PDB entry 3M2U | X-ray diffraction, 1.40 A resolution | chains A and E of the 6 polymer chains in the assembly

== Chain A ==
Protein: Methyl-coenzyme M reductase I subunit alpha
From: Methanothermobacter marburgensis
Notes: EC 2.8.4.1
UniProt: P11558 (MCRA_METTM); residue numbers follow UniProt; this construct covers 2-550
Chain sequence (549 residues; each row starts with the number of its first residue):
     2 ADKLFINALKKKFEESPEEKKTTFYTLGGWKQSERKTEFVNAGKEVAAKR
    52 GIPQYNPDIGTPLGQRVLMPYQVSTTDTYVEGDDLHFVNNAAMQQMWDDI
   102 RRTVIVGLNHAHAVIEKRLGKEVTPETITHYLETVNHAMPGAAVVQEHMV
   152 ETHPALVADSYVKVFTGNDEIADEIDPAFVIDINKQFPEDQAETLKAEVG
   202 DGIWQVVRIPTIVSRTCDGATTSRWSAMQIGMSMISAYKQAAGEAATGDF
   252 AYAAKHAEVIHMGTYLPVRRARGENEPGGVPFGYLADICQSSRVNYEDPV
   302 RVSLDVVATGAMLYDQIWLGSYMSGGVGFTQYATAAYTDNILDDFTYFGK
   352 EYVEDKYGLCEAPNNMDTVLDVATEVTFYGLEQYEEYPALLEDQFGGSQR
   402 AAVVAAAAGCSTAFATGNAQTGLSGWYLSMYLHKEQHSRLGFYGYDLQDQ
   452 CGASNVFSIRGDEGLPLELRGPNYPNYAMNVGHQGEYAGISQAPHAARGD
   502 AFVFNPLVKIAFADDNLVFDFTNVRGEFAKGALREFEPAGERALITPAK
Disordered / not traced: 550
Modified / non-standard residues: His-257 (n1-methylated histidine; MHS); Arg-271 (5-methyl-arginine; AGM); Gln-400 (2-methyl-glutamine; MGN); Gly-445 (thioglycin; GL3); Cys-452 (s-methylcysteine; SMC)
Bound ions: factor 430 Ni: Gln-147 (together with 1-thioethanesulfonic acid)
Residues lining bound ligands:
  - 1-thioethanesulfonic acid (COM): Tyr-333, Phe-443, Tyr-444, Gly-445
  - factor 430 (F43), molecule 1: Ala-143, Ala-144, Val-145, Val-146, Gln-147, Met-150, Val-151, Met-229, Gln-230, Met-233, Ile-236, Ala-243, Gly-244
  - factor 430 (F43), molecule 2: Gly-326, Gly-327, Val-328, Gly-329, Phe-330, Thr-331, Gln-332, Tyr-333, Phe-396, Gly-397, Gly-398, Gln-400, Gly-442, Phe-443
  - Coenzyme B / TXZ, molecule 1: Arg-225, Lys-256, His-257
  - Coenzyme B / TXZ, molecule 2: Arg-270, Arg-271, Leu-320, Met-324, Ser-325, Phe-330, Phe-443, Ala-479, Met-480, Asn-481, Val-482
  - Zn2+ (ZN): Arg-102, Ser-215, Arg-216, Cys-218
Swiss-Prot annotation at these positions:
  - binding site (coenzyme F430): Gln-147
  - binding site (coenzyme B): Arg-225, Lys-256, His-257, Arg-270
  - binding site (coenzyme M): Tyr-333, Tyr-444
  - modified residue: His-257 (Pros-methylhistidine), Arg-271 (5-methylarginine), Gly-445 (1-thioglycine), Asp-450 (Z: -2,3-didehydroaspartate), Cys-452 (S-methylcysteine)

== Chain E ==
Protein: Methyl-coenzyme M reductase I subunit beta
From: Methanothermobacter marburgensis
Notes: EC 2.8.4.1
UniProt: P11560 (MCRB_METTM); residue numbers follow UniProt; this construct covers 2-443
Chain sequence (442 residues; row label = number of the first residue in the row):
     2 AKFEDKVDLYDDRGNLVEEQVPLEALSPLRNPAIKSIVQGIKRTVAVNLE
    52 GIENALKTAKVGGPACKIMGRELDLDIVGNAESIAAAAKEMIQVTEDDDT
   102 NVELLGGGKRALVQVPSARFDVAAEYSAAPLVTATAFVQAIINEFDVSMY
   152 DANMVKAAVLGRYPQSVEYMGANIATMLDIPQKLEGPGYALRNIMVNHVV
   202 AATLKNTLQAAALSTILEQTAMFEMGDAVGAFERMHLLGLAYQGMNADNL
   252 VFDLVKANGKEGTVGSVIADLVERALEDGVIKVEKELTDYKVYGTDDLAM
   302 WNAYAAAGLMAATMVNQGAARAAQGVSSTLLYYNDLIEFETGLPSVDFGK
   352 VEGTAVGFSFFSHSIYGGGGPGIFNGNHIVTRHSKGFAIPCVAAAMALDA
   402 GTQMFSPEATSGLIKEVFSQVDEFREPLKYVVEAAAEIKNEI
Bound ions: Mg2+ near Asp-271 (its only coordinating residue here)
Residues lining bound ligands:
  - 1-thioethanesulfonic acid (COM): Phe-361, Ser-365, Tyr-367
  - factor 430 (F43): Ser-365, Ile-366, Tyr-367
  - Coenzyme B / TXZ: Phe-361, Phe-362, Tyr-367, Gly-368, Gly-369, His-379, Ile-380, Val-381
Swiss-Prot annotation at these positions:
  - binding site (coenzyme M): Tyr-367
  - binding site (coenzyme B): Gly-369

== Interface between chain A and chain E ==
Residue-residue contacts (106; chain A residue first):
  His-111(A) with Phe-406(E)
  Ala-114(A) with Met-405(E)
  Val-115(A) with Met-405(E)
  Lys-118(A) with Met-405(E)
  Arg-119(A) with Gln-325(E); Thr-403(E); Gln-404(E); Met-405(E)
  Glu-199(A) with Lys-68(E), salt bridge
  Met-229(A) with Ile-366(E); Tyr-367(E), hydrophobic
  Met-233(A) with Ile-366(E), hydrophobic
  Ile-236(A) with Ile-366(E), hydrophobic
  Gly-244(A) with His-364(E)
  Glu-245(A) with His-364(E)
  Ala-246(A) with Gln-325(E); Ser-363(E); His-364(E)
  Thr-248(A) with Ser-365(E); Ile-366(E)
  Gly-249(A) with Ser-365(E); Gly-370(E)
  Asp-250(A) with Met-405(E); Phe-406(E)
  Ala-252(A) with Ser-365(E); Ile-366(E); Gly-368(E)
  Tyr-253(A) with Gly-369(E); Ile-374(E); Phe-406(E), hydrophobic
  Lys-256(A) with Tyr-367(E), hydrogen bond (side chain-backbone); Gly-368(E)
  Ala-258(A) with Phe-406(E), hydrophobic
  Thr-265(A) with Met-171(E)
  Tyr-266(A) with Val-168(E), hydrophobic; Glu-169(E), hydrogen bond; Lys-184(E)
  Pro-268(A) with Val-168(E)
  Gly-279(A) with Gln-166(E), hydrogen bond (backbone-side chain)
  Gly-280(A) with Gln-166(E), hydrogen bond (backbone-side chain)
  Pro-282(A) with Arg-163(E)
  Tyr-285(A) with Arg-163(E), hydrogen bond
  Asn-365(A) with Tyr-151(E)
  Asn-366(A) with Tyr-151(E)
  Met-367(A) with Tyr-151(E), hydrogen bond (backbone-side chain)
  Asn-419(A) with Arg-72(E)
  Gln-421(A) with Arg-72(E), hydrogen bond; Asn-154(E)
  Thr-422(A) with Tyr-151(E)
  Phe-458(A) with Met-150(E); Tyr-151(E), hydrophobic
  Ile-460(A) with Val-139(E), hydrophobic; Ile-143(E), hydrophobic; Ala-153(E); Asn-154(E); Lys-157(E)
  Arg-461(A) with Lys-157(E)
  Gly-462(A) with Lys-157(E), hydrogen bond (backbone-side chain); Tyr-164(E); Pro-165(E)
  Asp-463(A) with Tyr-164(E); Pro-165(E)
  Gly-465(A) with Lys-157(E), hydrogen bond (backbone-side chain)
  Leu-466(A) with Gly-162(E); Arg-163(E); Tyr-164(E); Pro-165(E); Gln-166(E)
  Pro-467(A) with Ile-69(E), hydrophobic; Arg-72(E); Asn-154(E); Met-155(E), hydrophobic; Ala-158(E)
  Glu-469(A) with Ile-69(E); Arg-72(E), salt bridge
  Leu-470(A) with Gly-63(E); Ile-69(E), hydrophobic; Ala-158(E), hydrophobic; Gly-162(E); Arg-163(E); Gln-166(E)
  Gly-472(A) with Gln-166(E), hydrogen bond (backbone-side chain)
  Pro-473(A) with Gln-166(E)
  Asn-474(A) with Pro-165(E), hydrogen bond (side chain-backbone); Gln-166(E), hydrogen bond (backbone-side chain)
  Tyr-475(A) with Pro-165(E), hydrophobic; Gln-166(E), hydrogen bond (backbone-side chain)
  Pro-476(A) with Pro-165(E)
  His-496(A) with Ile-69(E); Met-70(E)
  Arg-499(A) with Met-70(E); Gly-71(E)
  Asp-501(A) with Met-70(E)
  Phe-503(A) with Lys-68(E); Met-70(E), hydrophobic
  Val-504(A) with Lys-68(E); Ile-69(E)
  Phe-505(A) with Val-62(E); Cys-67(E); Lys-68(E), hydrogen bond (backbone-backbone); Arg-163(E)
  Asn-506(A) with Pro-65(E), hydrogen bond (side chain-backbone); Ala-66(E); Cys-67(E)
  Pro-507(A) with Ala-66(E)
  Leu-508(A) with Ala-66(E), hydrophobic
Interface residues without a listed pair, chain A (65 interface residues in all): Thr-195, Gly-232, Ile-261, Leu-267, Val-281, Ala-420, Ser-459, Leu-468, Arg-471
Interface residues without a listed pair, chain E (50 interface residues in all): Lys-61, Thr-136, Gln-140, Asp-152, Leu-161, Ser-167, Ile-181, Gly-371

== Overview ==
65 residues of chain A and 50 residues of chain E are in contact; the contacts include 15 hydrogen bonds and 2
salt bridges. Among the polar pairs are Glu-199(A)/Lys-68(E), Glu-469(A)/Arg-72(E) and Lys-256(A)/Tyr-367(E).
Chain A is Methyl-coenzyme M reductase I subunit alpha and chain E is Methyl-coenzyme M reductase I subunit
beta, both from Methanothermobacter marburgensis; the structure, Structural Insight into Methyl-Coenzyme M
Reductase Chemistry using Coenzyme B Analogues, was determined by X-ray diffraction (same publication as 3M1V,
3M2R, 3M2V, 3M30 and 3M32).
